7XMD - chains B and D of the 4 polymer chains in the assembly; structure by electron microscopy, 2.99 A resolution.

# Chain B
Name: Ubiquinol oxidase subunit 2
From: Escherichia coli
UniProt: A0A024L5V9 (A0A024L5V9_ECOLX); residue numbers follow UniProt; this construct covers 1-315
Sequence (324 residues; numbered 1 to 324; the number before each row is that of its first residue):
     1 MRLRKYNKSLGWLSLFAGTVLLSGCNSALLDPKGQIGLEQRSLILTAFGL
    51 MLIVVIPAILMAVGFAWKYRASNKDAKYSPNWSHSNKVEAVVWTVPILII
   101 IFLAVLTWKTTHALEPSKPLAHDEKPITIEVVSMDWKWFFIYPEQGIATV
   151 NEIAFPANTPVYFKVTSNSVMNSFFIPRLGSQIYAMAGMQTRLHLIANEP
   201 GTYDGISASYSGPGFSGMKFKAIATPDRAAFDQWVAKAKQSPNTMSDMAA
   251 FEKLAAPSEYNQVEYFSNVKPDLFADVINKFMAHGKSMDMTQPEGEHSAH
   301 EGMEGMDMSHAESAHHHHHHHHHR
Unresolved in the structure: 1-22, 284-324
Construct notes: expression tag (316-324)
Small-molecule neighbours: heme o (HEO): Met51, Val54, Val55, Ala58, Pro96, Ile99, Ile100

# Chain D
Name: Cytochrome bo(3) ubiquinol oxidase subunit 4
From: Escherichia coli
UniProt: P0ABJ6 (CYOD_ECOLI); numbering as in UniProt (aligned over 1-109)
Sequence (109 residues; each row starts with the number of its first residue):
     1 MSHSTDHSGASHGSVKTYMTGFILSIILTVIPFWMVMTGAASPAVILGTI
    51 LAMAVVQVLVHLVCFLHMNTKSDEGWNMTAFVFTVLIIAILVVGSIWIMW
   101 NLNYNMMMH
Unresolved in the structure: 1-13

# Interface between chain B and chain D
Pairs across the interface - 10 pairs, chain B then chain D:
  Met186(B) - Met106(D)  hydrophobic
  Met189(B) - Met106(D)  hydrophobic
  Gln190(B) - Asn105(D)
  Gln190(B) - Met106(D)  hydrogen bond (backbone-backbone)
  Gln190(B) - Met107(D)
  Gln190(B) - Met108(D)  hydrogen bond (side chain-backbone)
  Thr191(B) - Met106(D)
  Arg192(B) - Asn105(D)
  Arg192(B) - His109(D)
  Ile278(B) - Met108(D)  hydrophobic
Also at the interface, not in a pair above, chain B (9 interface residues in all): Glu115, Tyr162, Gly188

# In short
The interface between chain B and chain D involves 9 residues on one side and 5 on the other, with 2 hydrogen
bonds. Polar contacts include Gln190(B)-Met108(D) and Gln190(B)-Met106(D). Bound to chain B: heme o.
Chain B is Ubiquinol oxidase subunit 2 and chain D is Cytochrome bo(3) ubiquinol oxidase subunit 4, both from
Escherichia coli; the structure, Cryo-EM structure of Cytochrome bo3 from Escherichia coli, the structure
complexed with an allosteric inhibitor N4, was determined by electron microscopy, deposited together with
7XMC.
